PDB entry 6BIA | X-ray diffraction, 2.80 A resolution | chains B and C of the 3 polymer chains in the assembly

== Chain B (and C) ==
Molecule: Sulfatase
From: Pseudoalteromonas fuliginea
Notes: chain C of this document is another copy of the same molecule, construct and numbering; everything in this record applies to it too
UniProt: A0A063KPH1 (A0A063KPH1_9GAMM); residues 26-480 here = UniProt positions 26-480
Sequence (477 residues; numbered 4 to 480; the number before each row is that of its first residue):
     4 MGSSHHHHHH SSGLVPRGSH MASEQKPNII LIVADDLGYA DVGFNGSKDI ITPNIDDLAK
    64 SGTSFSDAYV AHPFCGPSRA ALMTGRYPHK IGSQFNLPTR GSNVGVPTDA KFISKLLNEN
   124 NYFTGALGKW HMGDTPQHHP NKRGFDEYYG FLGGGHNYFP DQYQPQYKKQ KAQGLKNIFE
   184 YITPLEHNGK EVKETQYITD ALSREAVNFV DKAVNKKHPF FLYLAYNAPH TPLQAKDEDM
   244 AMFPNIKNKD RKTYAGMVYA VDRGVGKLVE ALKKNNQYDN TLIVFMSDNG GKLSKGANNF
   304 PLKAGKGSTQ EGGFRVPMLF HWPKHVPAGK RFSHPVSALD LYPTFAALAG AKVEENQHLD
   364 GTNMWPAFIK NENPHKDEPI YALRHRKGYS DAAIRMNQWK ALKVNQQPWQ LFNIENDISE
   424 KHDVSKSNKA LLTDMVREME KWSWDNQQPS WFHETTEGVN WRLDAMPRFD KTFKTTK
Unresolved in the structure: 4-27, 480 (chain C: 4-28, 480)
Construct notes: initiating methionine (4); expression tag (5-25); conflict Lys29 (Arg in A0A063KPH1), Thr138 (Ala in A0A063KPH1), His141 (Tyr in A0A063KPH1), Lys174 (Gln in A0A063KPH1), His221 (Asn in A0A063KPH1), Thr234 (Val in A0A063KPH1), Ala274 (Thr in A0A063KPH1)
Ion coordination: Ca2+: Asp38, Asp39, Asp291, Asn292

== Interface between chain B and chain C ==
Contacting residue pairs (36; chain B residue first):
  His361(B) - Gln140(C)
  Asp380(B) - Lys179(C)  hydrogen bond (backbone-side chain)
  Glu381(B) - Lys179(C)  salt bridge
  Ala433(B) - Gln176(C)
  Ala433(B) - Leu178(C)
  Asp437(B) - Leu178(C)
  Asp437(B) - Lys179(C)  hydrogen bond (side chain-backbone)
  Asp437(B) - Asn180(C)  hydrogen bond (side chain-backbone)
  Arg440(B) - Arg103(C)
  Arg440(B) - Asn180(C)
  Glu441(B) - Lys179(C)
  Glu441(B) - Asn180(C)  hydrogen bond
  Glu443(B) - Arg103(C)  salt bridge
  Glu443(B) - Thr458(C)  hydrogen bond
  Lys444(B) - Gly104(C)
  Lys444(B) - Ser105(C)
  Lys444(B) - Asn106(C)
  Trp445(B) - Asn106(C)
  Trp447(B) - Pro101(C)
  Trp447(B) - Gly104(C)
  Trp447(B) - Ser105(C)
  Trp447(B) - Val107(C)
  Trp447(B) - Phe455(C)
  Trp447(B) - Thr458(C)
  Asp448(B) - Asn106(C)
  Asp448(B) - Val107(C)
  Ala468(B) - Arg465(C)  hydrogen bond (backbone-side chain)
  Ala468(B) - Leu466(C)  hydrophobic
  Met469(B) - Arg465(C)  hydrogen bond (backbone-side chain)
  Pro470(B) - Val462(C)
  Pro470(B) - Arg465(C)  hydrogen bond (backbone-side chain)
  Arg471(B) - Val462(C)
  Phe472(B) - Thr458(C)
  Asp473(B) - Thr458(C)
  Asp473(B) - Thr459(C)
  Asp473(B) - Val462(C)
Also at the interface, not in a pair above, chain B (20 interface residues in all): Met399, Gln451
Also at the interface, not in a pair above, chain C (19 interface residues in all): Trp454, Glu457

== Overview ==
20 residues of chain B face 19 of chain C across their interface; the contacts include 8 hydrogen bonds and 2
salt bridges. Polar contacts include Glu381(B)-Lys179(C), Glu443(B)-Arg103(C) and Asp380(B)-Lys179(C).
Asp38(B), Asp39(B), Asp291(B) and Asn292(B) form the Ca2+ site.
Chain B and chain C are both Sulfatase (Pseudoalteromonas fuliginea); the structure, Crystal structure of Ps
i-CgsB, was determined by X-ray diffraction, deposited together with 6B0J, 6B0K and 6B1V.
